Entry 4WU7 (X-ray diffraction, 2.30 A resolution); this record covers chains A and B of the 3 polymer chains in the assembly.

Chain A:
Molecule: HLA class I histocompatibility antigen, A-24 alpha chain
Source organism: Homo sapiens
UniProtKB: P05534 (1A24_HUMAN); residues 1-274 here correspond to UniProt positions 25-298 (UniProt number = residue number + 24)
Sequence (275 residues; numbered 0 to 274; the number before each row is that of its first residue; numbering starts at 0):
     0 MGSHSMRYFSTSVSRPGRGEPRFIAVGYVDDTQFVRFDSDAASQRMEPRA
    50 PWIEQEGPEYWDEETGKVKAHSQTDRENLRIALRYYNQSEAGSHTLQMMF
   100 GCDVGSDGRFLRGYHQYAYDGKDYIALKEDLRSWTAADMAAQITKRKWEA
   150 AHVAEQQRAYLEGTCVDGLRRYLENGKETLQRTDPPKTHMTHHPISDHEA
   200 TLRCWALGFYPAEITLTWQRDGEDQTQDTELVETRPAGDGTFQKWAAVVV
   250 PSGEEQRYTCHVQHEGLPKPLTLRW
Disordered / not traced: 0
Sequence notes: expression tag (0)
Disulfides: Cys-101/Cys-164, Cys-203/Cys-259

Chain B:
Molecule: Beta-2-microglobulin
Source organism: Homo sapiens
UniProtKB: P61769 (B2MG_HUMAN); residues 1-99 here correspond to UniProt positions 21-119 (UniProt number = residue number + 20)
Sequence (99 residues; numbered 1 to 99; the number before each row is that of its first residue):
     1 IQRTPKIQVYSRHPAENGKSNFLNCYVSGFHPSDIEVDLLKNGERIEKVE
    51 HSDLSFSKDWSFYLLYYTEFTPTEKDEYACRVNHVTLSQPKIVKWDRDM
Disulfides: Cys-25/Cys-80
Curated features (UniProtKB/Swiss-Prot):
  - modified residue: Gln-2 (Pyrrolidone carboxylic acid)
  - glycosylation: Ile-1 (N-linked (Glc) (glycation) isoleucine), Lys-19 (N-linked (Glc) (glycation) lysine), Lys-41 (N-linked (Glc) (glycation) lysine), Lys-48 (N-linked (Glc) (glycation) lysine), Lys-58 (N-linked (Glc) (glycation) lysine), Lys-91 (N-linked (Glc) (glycation) lysine), Lys-94 (N-linked (Glc) (glycation) lysine)

Chain A / chain B interface:
Residue-residue contacts (50):
  Phe-8(A) with Ser-55(B); Phe-56(B), hydrophobic
  Ser-9(A) with Phe-56(B)
  Thr-10(A) with Phe-56(B); Phe-62(B)
  Val-12(A) with Ser-33(B)
  Ile-23(A) with Leu-54(B)
  Val-25(A) with Asp-53(B); Ser-55(B)
  Tyr-27(A) with Tyr-63(B), hydrogen bond
  Gln-32(A) with Asp-53(B), hydrogen bond
  Arg-35(A) with Asp-53(B), salt bridge
  Arg-48(A) with Asp-53(B), salt bridge
  Gln-96(A) with His-31(B); Phe-56(B); Trp-60(B), hydrogen bond (side chain-backbone); Phe-62(B)
  Met-97(A) with Phe-56(B)
  Gln-115(A) with Trp-60(B)
  Tyr-116(A) with Trp-60(B)
  Ala-117(A) with Trp-60(B), hydrophobic
  Asp-119(A) with Ile-1(B); His-31(B)
  Gly-120(A) with His-31(B); Trp-60(B)
  Lys-121(A) with Ile-1(B)
  Asp-122(A) with Trp-60(B), hydrogen bond
  His-192(A) with Asp-98(B)
  Arg-202(A) with Asp-98(B), hydrogen bond (side chain-backbone); Met-99(B), hydrogen bond (side chain-backbone)
  Trp-204(A) with Asp-98(B); Met-99(B), hydrophobic
  Val-231(A) with Gln-8(B)
  Glu-232(A) with Lys-6(B), salt bridge; Gln-8(B), hydrogen bond (backbone-side chain); Tyr-26(B); Ser-28(B), hydrogen bond
  Arg-234(A) with Gln-8(B), hydrogen bond; Tyr-10(B); Met-99(B), hydrogen bond
  Pro-235(A) with Tyr-10(B), hydrogen bond (backbone-side chain); Tyr-26(B)
  Ala-236(A) with Arg-12(B), hydrogen bond (backbone-side chain); Asn-24(B), hydrogen bond (backbone-side chain)
  Gly-237(A) with Arg-12(B), hydrogen bond (backbone-side chain)
  Asp-238(A) with Arg-12(B)
  Gln-242(A) with Tyr-10(B); Ser-11(B); Arg-12(B), hydrogen bond (side chain-backbone)
  Trp-244(A) with Met-99(B)
Other interface residues (no listed pair), chain A (35 interface residues in all): Thr-94, Met-98, Leu-206, Thr-233
Other interface residues (no listed pair), chain B (24 interface residues in all): His-13, Pro-14, Pro-32, Leu-65

In short:
Chain A and chain B form an interface of 35 and 24 residues respectively, with 15 hydrogen bonds and 3 salt
bridges. Polar contacts include Arg-35(A)/Asp-53(B), Arg-48(A)/Asp-53(B) and Glu-232(A)/Lys-6(B).
Chain A is HLA class I histocompatibility antigen, A-24 alpha chain and chain B is Beta-2-microglobulin, both
from Homo sapiens; the structure, HLA-A24 in complex with HIV-1 Nef134-8(2F), was determined by X-ray
diffraction.
